Entry 5VMY (X-ray diffraction, 2.00 A resolution); this record covers chains A and D of the 3 polymer chains in the assembly.

Chain A:
Molecule: Transcriptional regulator Kaiso
Source organism: Homo sapiens
UniProt: Q86T24 (KAISO_HUMAN); residue numbers follow UniProt; this construct covers 471-604
Chain sequence (134 residues; numbered 471 to 604; the number before each row is that of its first residue):
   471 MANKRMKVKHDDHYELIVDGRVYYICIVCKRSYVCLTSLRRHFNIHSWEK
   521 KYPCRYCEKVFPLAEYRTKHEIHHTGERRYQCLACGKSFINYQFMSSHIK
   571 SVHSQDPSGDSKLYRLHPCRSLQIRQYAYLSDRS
Disordered / not traced: 471-480, 602-604
Curated features (UniProtKB/Swiss-Prot):
  - zinc finger: Tyr494 to His516 (C2H2-type 1), Tyr522 to His544 (C2H2-type 2), Tyr550 to His573 (C2H2-type 3)
  - motif: Met471 to His480 (Nuclear localization signal)
  - cross-link (Glycyl lysine isopeptide (Lys-Gly)): Lys474 (interchain with G-Cter in SUMO2), Lys479 (interchain with G-Cter in SUMO2), Lys539 (interchain with G-Cter in SUMO2), Lys570 (interchain with G-Cter in SUMO2), Lys582 (interchain with G-Cter in SUMO2)
  - mutagenesis: Cys552 (C552R: Abrogates both sequence-specific and methylation-dependent DNA-binding)
Metal / ion sites: Zn2+ site 1: Cys496, Cys499, His512, His516; Zn2+ site 2: Cys524, Cys527, His540, His544; Zn2+ site 3: Cys552, Cys555, His568, His573
What the authors report for this chain:
  - conformationally variable residues: Glu535
  - mutagenesis - E535Q (30-fold): decreased binding to MeKBS
  - mutagenesis - E535A: decreased binding to CG2
  - mutagenesis - E535A (150-fold), E535Q (37-fold): decreased binding to MeCG2
  - mutagenesis - E535A, E535Q (3.5-fold): decreased binding to unmethylated CG2 motif
  - mutagenesis - E535A (2.8-3.1 kcal/mol): decreased binding to double and semimethylated DNA

Chain D:
Molecule: 18-nt DNA strand
Sequence (18 nucleotides; each row starts with the number of its first residue):
     1 TGCTTCCCGCGAATAACG
Modified / non-standard residues: 5CM (5-methyl-2'-deoxy-cytidine-5'-monophosphate) at position 8; 5CM (5-methyl-2'-deoxy-cytidine-5'-monophosphate) at position 10

Chain A / chain D interface:
Residue-residue contacts (34):
  Arg501(A) - DC7(D)  phosphate contact
  Arg501(A) - 5CM_8(D)  salt bridge to the phosphate
  Tyr503(A) - 5CM_8(D)  hydrogen bond to the phosphate
  Tyr503(A) - DG9(D)  phosphate contact
  Val504(A) - DG9(D)  hydrogen bond to the phosphate
  Cys505(A) - DG9(D)  phosphate contact
  Cys505(A) - 5CM_10(D)  base contact
  Thr507(A) - 5CM_10(D)  base contact
  Ser508(A) - 5CM_8(D)  sugar contact
  Ser508(A) - DG9(D)  hydrogen bond to the phosphate
  Ser508(A) - 5CM_10(D)  base contact
  Arg511(A) - 5CM_8(D)  base contact
  Arg511(A) - DG9(D)  hydrogen bond to the base
  Arg511(A) - 5CM_10(D)  base contact
  Ile515(A) - DC7(D)  phosphate contact
  Leu533(A) - 5CM_8(D)  base contact
  Glu535(A) - DC7(D)  base contact
  Glu535(A) - 5CM_8(D)  hydrogen bond to the base
  Tyr536(A) - DC6(D)  sugar contact
  Tyr536(A) - DC7(D)  hydrogen bond to the phosphate
  His543(A) - DT5(D)  salt bridge to the phosphate
  Asn561(A) - DT5(D)  base contact
  Gln563(A) - DT5(D)  base contact
  Gln563(A) - DC6(D)  base contact
  Phe564(A) - DC3(D)  sugar contact
  Phe564(A) - DT4(D)  phosphate contact
  Arg595(A) - DG11(D)  base contact
  Arg595(A) - DA12(D)  base contact
  Arg595(A) - DA13(D)  sugar contact
  Gln596(A) - DA13(D)  sugar contact
  Tyr597(A) - DG11(D)  hydrogen bond to the base
  Tyr597(A) - DA12(D)  sugar contact
  Tyr597(A) - DA13(D)  phosphate contact
  Ala598(A) - DA13(D)  hydrogen bond to the phosphate
Other interface residues (no listed pair), chain A (21 interface residues in all): Ser502, His512

In short:
21 residues of chain A face 11 of chain D across their interface; the contacts include 8 hydrogen bonds and 2
salt bridges. Polar contacts include Arg511(A)-DG9(D), Glu535(A)-5CM_8(D) and Tyr597(A)-DG11(D). UniProt lists
one mutagenesis site on chain A. From the paper: E535A and E535Q of chain A reduce binding to MeCG2;
conformational variability at Glu535(A).
Chain A is Transcriptional regulator Kaiso (Homo sapiens) and chain D is an 18-nt DNA strand; the structure,
Kaiso (ZBTB33) zinc finger DNA binding domain in complex with a hemi CpG-methylated DNA resembling the ...,
was determined by X-ray diffraction (same publication as 5VMU, 5VMV, 5VMW, 5VMX and 5VMZ).
